8Z9E - chains J and M of the 13 polymer chains in the assembly; structure by electron microscopy, 3.13 A resolution.

== Chain J ==
Protein: Protein structure
Chain sequence (200 residues; row label = number of the first residue in the row):
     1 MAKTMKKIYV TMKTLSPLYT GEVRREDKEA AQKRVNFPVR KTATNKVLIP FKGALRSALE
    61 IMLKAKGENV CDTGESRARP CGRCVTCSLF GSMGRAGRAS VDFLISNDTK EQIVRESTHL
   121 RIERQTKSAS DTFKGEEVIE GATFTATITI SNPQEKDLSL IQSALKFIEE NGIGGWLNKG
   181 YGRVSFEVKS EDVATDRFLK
Disordered / not traced: 1-2
Metal / ion sites: Zn2+: Cys71, Cys81, Cys84, Cys87

== Chain M ==
Molecule: 60-nt RNA strand
Sequence (60 nucleotides; each row starts with the number of its first residue; note: 1 number in that range is skipped by the numbering (no residue carries it; nothing is unmodelled there); numbers below 1 keep their minus sign (G-10 is residue -10)):
   -10 GGUUAAAACU
     1 CUUCUCAUGC UGGAUUCGAA AUUAGGUGCG CUUCGCGUUU AAGUCCCAUA
Disordered / not traced: -10, 31-50

== How chain J and chain M interact ==
Contacting residue pairs (54):
  Tyr19(J) with A19(M), phosphate contact
  Thr20(J) with A19(M), hydrogen bond to the phosphate
  Gly21(J) with G18(M), sugar contact; A19(M), hydrogen bond to the phosphate
  Glu22(J) with G18(M), base contact
  Val23(J) with G18(M), sugar contact
  Lys28(J) with G18(M), hydrogen bond to the base
  Phe37(J) with A21(M), base contact; U22(M), base contact
  Arg40(J) with G18(M), salt bridge to the phosphate
  Pro50(J) with C17(M), phosphate contact; G18(M), phosphate contact
  Lys52(J) with U16(M), salt bridge to the phosphate
  Gly53(J) with C17(M), sugar contact
  Ala54(J) with C17(M), base contact
  Arg56(J) with U15(M), hydrogen bond to the phosphate; U16(M), salt bridge to the phosphate
  Ser57(J) with C17(M), base contact
  Pro80(J) with U15(M), sugar contact
  Phe90(J) with U15(M), phosphate contact; U16(M), phosphate contact
  Gly91(J) with U15(M), sugar contact; U16(M), phosphate contact
  Ser92(J) with A14(M), hydrogen bond to the sugar; U15(M), sugar contact
  Met93(J) with A14(M), hydrogen bond to the sugar; U15(M), sugar contact
  Arg95(J) with A14(M), sugar contact
  Ala96(J) with A14(M), sugar contact
  Gly97(J) with U15(M), phosphate contact
  Thr118(J) with A24(M), base contact
  His119(J) with A24(M), phosphate contact
  Leu120(J) with U22(M), hydrogen bond to the sugar; U23(M), sugar contact; A24(M), hydrogen bond to the phosphate; G25(M), base contact
  Arg121(J) with A21(M), base contact; U22(M), hydrogen bond to the base; U23(M), phosphate contact
  Ile122(J) with U23(M), hydrogen bond to the phosphate; G25(M), sugar contact
  Arg124(J) with U23(M), salt bridge to the phosphate
  Lys127(J) with G25(M), hydrogen bond to the sugar; G26(M), sugar contact
  Ser128(J) with G25(M), sugar contact
  Ala129(J) with G25(M), base contact
  Phe133(J) with U22(M), base contact
  Gly174(J) with A19(M), phosphate contact
  Gly175(J) with A19(M), phosphate contact; A20(M), phosphate contact
  Trp176(J) with A20(M), hydrogen bond to the phosphate
  Leu177(J) with A20(M), phosphate contact
  Asn178(J) with A21(M), hydrogen bond to the phosphate
  Lys179(J) with U22(M), base contact
Other interface residues (no listed pair), chain J (39 interface residues in all): Asp131

== Summary ==
39 residues of chain J face 13 of chain M across their interface; the contacts include 13 hydrogen bonds and 4
salt bridges. Polar pairs include Lys28(J)-G18(M), Arg121(J)-U22(M) and Ser92(J)-A14(M). Cys71(J), Cys81(J),
Cys84(J) and Cys87(J) form the Zn2+ site.
Here chain J is Protein structure and chain M is a 60-nt RNA strand. Entry 8Z9E (Cryo-EM structure of
NTR-bound type VII CRISPR-Cas complex at substrate-engaged state II) was determined by electron microscopy
(same publication as 8YHD, 8YHE, 8Z4J, 8Z4L, 8Z99 and 8Z9C).
